Entry 7PIC (electron microscopy, 9.10 A resolution (very low resolution: no residue pairs are listed; an interface is given only as per-side residue counts)); this record covers chains r and 3 of the 53 polymer chains in the assembly.

== Chain r ==
Molecule: 50S ribosomal protein L22
From: Mycoplasma pneumoniae M129
Reference sequence: P75575 (RL22_MYCPN); residue numbers follow UniProt; this construct covers 1-159
Sequence (159 residues; row label = number of the first residue in the row):
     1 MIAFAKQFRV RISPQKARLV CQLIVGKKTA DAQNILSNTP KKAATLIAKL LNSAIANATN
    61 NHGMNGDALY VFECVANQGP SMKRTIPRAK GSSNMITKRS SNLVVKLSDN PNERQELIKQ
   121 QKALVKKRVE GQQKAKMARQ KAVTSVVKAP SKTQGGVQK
Not modelled in the structure: 140-159
Cystine bridges: Cys-21/Cys-74

== Chain 3 ==
Molecule: 23S ribosomal RNA
From: Mycoplasma pneumoniae M129
Sequence (2907 nucleotides; numbered 1 to 2907; the number before each row is that of its first residue):
     1 UACAAUAAGU UACUAAGGGC UUAUGGUGGA UGCCUUGGCA CUAAUAGGCG AUGAAGGACG
    61 UGUUAACCUG CGAUAAGCUU CGGGUAGGUG GUAAGAACCU CAGAUCCGGA GAUUUCCGAA
   121 UGGAGCAAUC CGGUAGUUGG AAACAGCUAU CAUUAAUUGA UGAAUAAAUA GUCAAUUAAA
   181 GCAAUACGUG GUGAAGUGAA ACAUCUCAGU AGCCACAGGA AAAGAAAACG AAUGUGAUUC
   241 CGUGUGUAGU GGCGAGCGAA AGCGGAACAG GCCAAACUUA UCAUUAGAUA GGGGUUGUAG
   301 GGCUUGCAAU GUGGACUUGA AAACGAUAGA AGAAGCUGUU GGAAAGCAGC GCGCAAAAGG
   361 GUGAUAGCCC CGUAUUUGAA AUUGUUUUCA UACCUAGCGA GAUCCCUGAG UAGCUCGGAA
   421 AACGUUAUUU UGAGUGAAUC UGCCCAGACC AUUGGGUAAG CCUAAAUACU AAUUAGUGAC
   481 CGAUAGCGAA ACAGUACCGU GAGGGAAAGG UGAAAAGAAC CCAGAGAUGG GAGUGAAAUA
   541 GAUUCUGAAA CCAUAUGCCU ACAACGUGUC AGAGCACAUU AAUGUGUGAU GGCGUGCGUU
   601 UUGAAGUAUG AGCCGGCGAG UUAUGAUAGC AAGCGUUAGU UAACCAGGAG AUGGGGAGCU
   661 GUAGCGAAAG CGAGUUUUAA AAGAGCGUUU GUUUGUUAUU AUAGACCCGA AACGGGUUGA
   721 GCUAGUCAUG AGCAGGUUGA AGGUUGAGUA ACAUCAACUG GAGGACCGAA CCGACUCUCG
   781 UUGAAACGAU AGCGGAUGAC UUGUGAUUAG GGGUGAAAUU CCAAUCGAAA UCCGUGAUAG
   841 CUGGUUCUCG UCGAAAUAGC UUUAAGGCUA GCGUGAGAUC ACAAAUAAGU GGAGGUAAAG
   901 CUACUGAAUG UAUGAUGGCG CCACCUAGGC GUACUGAAUA CAAUUAAACU CUGAAUGCCA
   961 UUUAUUUUAU UCUCGCAGUC AGACAGUGGG GGAUAAGCUU CAUUGUCAAG AGGGGAAGAG
  1021 CCCAGAUCAU UAAAUAAGGU CCCCAAAAUA UACUAAGUGG AAAAGGAUGU GAAAGUGCUA
  1081 AAACAGCAAG GAUGUUGGCU UAGAAGCAGC CAUCGUUUAA AGAGUGCGUA ACAGCUCACU
  1141 UGUCGAGUGU UUUUGCGCCG AAGAUGUAAC GGGGCUAAGU AUAUUACCGA AUUUAUGGAU
  1201 AAGAUUUAUA UCUUGUGGUA GACGAGCGUU GUAUUGGAGU UGAAGUCAAA GCGUGAGCAU
  1261 UGGUGGAUCC AAUACAAGUG AGAAUGCCGG CAUGAGUAAC GCUUGGGAGU GAGAAUCUCC
  1321 CAAACCGAUU GACUAAGGUU UCCUGGACCA GGGUCGUCCU UCCAGGGUUA GUCUGGACCU
  1381 AAGCUGAGGC UGAAAAGCGU AGGCGAUGGA CAACAGGUUA AUAUUCCUGU ACUUACAGUU
  1441 AGACUGAUGG AGUGACAAAG AAGGUUUUCC ACCCCCAUAA UUGGAUUUGG GGAUAAAUCA
  1501 UAAGGUGGUA CAAUAGGCAA AUCCGUUGUG CAUAACAUUG AGUGAUGAUG UCGAGUGAAU
  1561 GAGUGAUCAA GUAGCGAAGG UGGUAUUAAU CAUGCUUUCA AGAAAAGCUU CUAGGGUUAA
  1621 UCUAGCUGUA ACCAGUACCG AGAACGAACA CACGUAGUCA AGGAGAGGAU CCUAAGGUUA
  1681 GCGAGUGAAC UAUAGCCAAG GAACUCUGCA AAUUAACCCC GUAAGUUAGC GAGAAGGGGU
  1741 GCUUAUGUAA AAGUAAGCCG CAGUGAAGAA CGAGGGGGGA CUGUUUAACU AAAACACAAC
  1801 UCUAUGCCAA ACCGUAAGGU GAUGUAUAUG GGGUGACACC UGCCCAGUGC UGGAAGGUUA
  1861 AAGAAGGAGG UUAGCGCAAG CGAAGCUUUU AACUGAAGCC CCAGUGAACG GCGGCCGUAA
  1921 CUAUAACGGU CCUAAGGUAG CGAAAUUCCU AGUCGGGUAA AUUCCGUCCC GCUUGAAUGG
  1981 UGUAACCAUC UCUUGACUGU CUCGGCUAUA GACUCGGUGA AAUCCAGGUA CGGGUGAAGA
  2041 CACCCGUUAG GCGCAACGGG ACGGAAAGAC CCCGUGAAGC UUUACUGUAG CUUAAUAUUG
  2101 AUCAGGACAU UAUCAUGUAG AGAAUAGGUA GGAGCAAUCG AUGCAAGUUC GCUAGGACUU
  2161 GUUGAUGCGA AAGGUGGAAU ACUACCCUUG GUUGUGUGCU GUUCUAAUUG GUAACUGUUA
  2221 UCCAGUUUCA AGACAGUGUU AGGUGGGCAG UUUGACUGGG GCGGUCGCCU CCUAAAAGGU
  2281 AACGGAGGCG UACAAAGGUA CCUUCAGUAC GGUUGGAAAU CGUAUGUAGA GUGUAAUGGU
  2341 GUAAGGGUGC UUGACUGUGA GACAUACAGG UCGAACAGGU GAGAAAUCAG GUCAUAGUGA
  2401 UCCGGUGGUC CAGUAUGGAA UGGCCAUCGC UCAACGGAUA AAAGCUACUC CGGGGAUAAC
  2461 AGGCUGAUAC UGCCCAAGAG UUCAUAUCGA CGGCAGUGUU UGGCACCUCG AUGUCGACUC
  2521 AUCUCAUCCU CGAGCUGAAG CAGGUUCGAA GGGUUCGGCU GUUCGCCGAU UAAAGAGAUA
  2581 CGUGAGUUGG GUUCAAACCG UCGUGAGACA GGUUGGUCCC UAUCUAUUGU GCCCGUAGGA
  2641 AGAUUGAAGA GUGUUGCUUC UAGUACGAGA GGACCGAAGC GAGGACACCU CUUAUGCUCC
  2701 AGUUGUAGCG CCAGCUGCAC CGCUGGGUAG UAACGUGUCU AUUAGAUAAA CGCUGAAAGC
  2761 AUCUAAGUGU GAAACUAUCU CAAAGAUUAA UCUUCCCAUU UCGCAAGAAA GUAAGAGCCG
  2821 UCAAAGACGA UGACGUUGAU AGGUUACAGG UGUAAGCAUA GUGAUAUGUU GAGCUGAGUA
  2881 AUACUAAUUG CUCGAGGACU UAUUGGA
Not modelled in the structure: 1-7, 923-927, 1560-1569, 2901-2907

== Interface between chain r and chain 3 ==
At this resolution (9 A) residue pairs are not listed: 64 residues of chain r and 52 of chain 3 lie at the interface.

== Summary ==
64 residues of chain r face 52 of chain 3 across their interface.
Here chain r is 50S ribosomal protein L22 and chain 3 is 23S ribosomal RNA, both from Mycoplasma pneumoniae
M129. Entry 7PIC (70S ribosome with P/E-site tRNA in spectinomycin-treated Mycoplasma pneumoniae cells) was
determined by electron microscopy (same publication as 7OOC, 7OOD, 7P6Z, 7PAH, 7PAI, 7PAJ and 23 further
entries).
